6K0B - chains E and X of the 14 polymer chains in the assembly; structure by electron microscopy, 4.30 A resolution (low resolution: residue-level contacts below are approximate; hydrogen-bond / salt-bridge calls are withheld).

# Chain E
Protein: Ribonuclease P protein component 1
From: Methanocaldococcus jannaschii (strain ATCC 43067 / DSM 2661 / JAL-1 / JCM 10045 / NBRC 100440)
Notes: EC 3.1.26.5; fragment: Rpp29
Reference sequence: Q57903 (RNP1_METJA); residues 1-95 here = UniProt positions 1-95
Sequence (95 residues; each row starts with the number of its first residue):
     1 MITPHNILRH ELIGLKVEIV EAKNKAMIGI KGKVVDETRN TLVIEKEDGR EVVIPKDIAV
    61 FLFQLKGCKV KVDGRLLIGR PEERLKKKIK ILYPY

# Chain X
Molecule: RPR
From: Methanocaldococcus jannaschii
Notes: fragment: rpr
Sequence (258 nucleotides; numbered -1 to 256; the number before each row is that of its first residue; numbers below 1 keep their minus sign (G-1 is residue -1)):
    -1 GGAGGGGGCU GGUGACUUUC CCCUCUUUAA GAGGGGAGGA AGUUCCGCCC ACCCCAUUUA
    59 UGGGCAGCGU CCCCUGAGAA GGGGCGGGAG AUGCAGCAGA AACGACACGG CUCCGGAAGA
   119 GAUGACGAUG AUAGUGAAAG UUGAGGACUU CCGGAGAACC GGUGAAACGG GCAUCUCCCC
   179 UGCCCGGGGU GCAAGCCGGU UUCGGCGCUU AGCCGAAUGU CACCGAAAUU ACAGAAGGCG
   239 GGCUAUAGCC CCCAUUUU
What the authors report for this chain:
  - catalytic residues: G40, U41, A233, A234 (proposed by the authors, not directly observed)
  - catalytic residues: U42
  - mutagenesis - U42A, U42DEL: decreased catalytic activity

# Interface between chain E and chain X
Pairs across the interface (17; chain E residue first):
  Lys23(E) - G0(X)
  Lys23(E) - A1(X)
  Asn24(E) - G0(X)
  Ala26(E) - U254(X)
  Ala26(E) - U255(X)
  Thr38(E) - G74(X)
  Thr38(E) - A75(X)
  Arg39(E) - U73(X)
  Arg39(E) - G74(X)
  Asn40(E) - G74(X)
  Asn40(E) - A75(X)
  Thr41(E) - A75(X)
  Arg50(E) - U255(X)
  Val53(E) - U253(X)
  Ile58(E) - A1(X)
  Arg80(E) - U73(X)
  Arg80(E) - G74(X)
Other interface residues (no listed pair), chain E (12 interface residues in all): Met27

# Overview
Chain E and chain X form an interface of 12 and 8 residues respectively. The paper reports catalytic residues
G40(X), U41(X) and A233(X) among others; U42A and U42DEL of chain X reduce catalytic activity.
Here chain E is Ribonuclease P protein component 1 (Methanocaldococcus jannaschii (strain ATCC 43067 / DSM
2661 / JAL-1 / JCM 10045 / NBRC 100440)) and chain X is RPR (Methanocaldococcus jannaschii). Entry 6K0B
(cryo-EM structure of archaeal Ribonuclease P with mature tRNA) was determined by electron microscopy,
deposited together with 6K0A.
